Entry 3F6H (X-ray diffraction, 2.70 A resolution); this record covers chains A and B.

[Chain A (and B)]
Name: Alpha-isopropylmalate synthase
Organism: Leptospira interrogans
Notes: EC 2.3.1.182; fragment: Regulatory domain; chain B of this document is another copy of the same molecule, construct and numbering; everything in this record applies to it too
UniProt: Q8F3Q1 (Q8F3Q1_LEPIN); numbering as in UniProt (aligned over 390-516)
Chain sequence (127 residues; row label = number of the first residue in the row):
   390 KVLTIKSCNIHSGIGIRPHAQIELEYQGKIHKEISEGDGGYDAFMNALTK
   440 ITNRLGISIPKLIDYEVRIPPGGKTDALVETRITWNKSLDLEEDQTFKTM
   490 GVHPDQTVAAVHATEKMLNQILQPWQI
Not modelled in the structure: 476-482, 516 (chain B: 480-481)
Small-molecule neighbours: isoleucine (ILE): G428, G429, Y430, D431, Y454
Swiss-Prot annotation at these positions:
  - mutagenesis: Y430 (Y430L: No change in Km for acetyl-CoA and 2.3-fold decrease in kcat. Severely impairs inhibition by isoleucine), D431 (D431A: 1.8-fold decrease in Km for acetyl-CoA and 5-fold decrease in kcat), L451 (L451V: 1.5-fold increase in Km for acetyl-CoA and 4.3 decrease in kcat), Y454 (Y454A: 1.4 decrease in Km for acetyl-CoA and 17-fold decrease in kcat. Still inhibited by isoleucine and weakly inhibited by leucine), I458 (I458A: 1.3-fold decrease in Km for acetyl-CoA and 14-fold decrease in kcat. Abolishes inhibition by isoleucine), T464 (T464A: 1.8-fold decrease in Km for acetyl-CoA and 4.3-fold decrease in kcat), V468 (V468A: No change in Km for acetyl-CoA and 2-fold decrease in kcat. Increases inhibition by isoleucine and leucine becomes an effective inhibitor), P493 (P493A: 1.5-fold decrease in Km for acetyl-CoA and 2.6-fold decrease in kcat), Q495 (Q495A: 1.6-fold decrease in Km for acetyl-CoA and 2.8-fold decrease in kcat)

[Interface between chain A and chain B]
Pairs across the interface (17):
  N398(A) - I405(B)
  H400(A) - N398(B)  hydrogen bond
  R406(A) - Q410(B)  hydrogen bond (backbone-side chain)
  R406(A) - K421(B)
  H408(A) - N398(B)
  H408(A) - H408(B)
  H408(A) - Q410(B)  hydrogen bond
  H408(A) - I423(B)
  Q410(A) - R406(B)  hydrogen bond (side chain-backbone)
  Q410(A) - H408(B)  hydrogen bond
  Q410(A) - E425(B)  hydrogen bond
  K421(A) - R406(B)
  I423(A) - H408(B)
  I423(A) - I423(B)  hydrophobic
  I423(A) - E425(B)
  E425(A) - Q410(B)  hydrogen bond
  E425(A) - I423(B)
Other interface residues (no listed pair), chain A (10 interface residues in all): I405, E422
Other interface residues (no listed pair), chain B (9 interface residues in all): E422

[Summary]
The interface between chain A and chain B involves 10 residues on one side and 9 on the other; the contacts
include 7 hydrogen bonds. Among the polar pairs are H400(A)-N398(B), R406(A)-Q410(B) and H408(A)-Q410(B).
Bound to chain A: isoleucine.
Both chains are Alpha-isopropylmalate synthase (Leptospira interrogans). Entry 3F6H (Crystal structure of the
regulatory domain of LiCMS in complexed with isoleucine - type III) was determined by X-ray diffraction.
